Entry 3NP0 (X-ray diffraction, 1.48 A resolution); this record covers chain X.

== Chain X ==
Molecule: Ferritin light chain
Organism: Equus caballus
Reference sequence: P02791 (FRIL_HORSE); residues 1-174 here correspond to UniProt positions 2-175 (UniProt number = residue number + 1)
Sequence (174 residues; numbered 1 to 174; the number before each row is that of its first residue):
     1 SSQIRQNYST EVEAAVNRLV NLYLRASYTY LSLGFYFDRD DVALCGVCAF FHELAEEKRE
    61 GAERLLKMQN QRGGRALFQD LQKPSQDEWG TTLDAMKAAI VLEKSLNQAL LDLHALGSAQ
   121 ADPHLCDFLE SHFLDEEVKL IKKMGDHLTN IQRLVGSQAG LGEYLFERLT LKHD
Differences from the reference sequence: engineered mutation Cys45 (Glu46 in P02791), Ala49 (His50 in P02791), His52 (Arg53 in P02791)
Bound ions: Palladium(II) allyl complex Pd (6 sites), coordinated by Cys45, Cys48, His52, His114, Cys126, His173; Cd2+ near Asp80 (its only coordinating residue here)
Ligand contacts:
  - Palladium(II) allyl complex (PLL), molecule 1: Phe35, Asp38, Cys48, His52, Lys67
  - Palladium(II) allyl complex (PLL), molecule 2: Cys45, Gly46, Ala49, Lys172, His173
  - Palladium(II) allyl complex (PLL), molecule 3: Cys48, Ala49, His52
  - Palladium(II) allyl complex (PLL), molecule 4: His114, Pro123, Cys126, Asp127, Glu130, Leu134
  - Palladium(II) allyl complex (PLL), molecule 5: His114, Ser118, Asp122, Pro123, Cys126

== Overview ==
Bound to chain X: 5 copies of Palladium(II) allyl complex. The Palladium(II) allyl complex Pd site is built by
Cys45 and His173.
Chain X is Ferritin light chain (Equus caballus); the structure, Crystal Structure of
Pd(allyl)/apo-E45C/H49A/R52H-rHLFr, was determined by X-ray diffraction (same publication as 3NOZ and 3NP2).
